3PCN - chains M and Q of the 12 polymer chains in the assembly; structure by X-ray diffraction, 2.40 A resolution.

== Chain M (and Q) ==
Name: Protocatechuate 3,4-dioxygenase
Organism: Pseudomonas putida
Notes: EC 1.13.11.3; chain Q of this document is another copy of the same molecule, construct and numbering; everything in this record applies to it too
UniProtKB: P00437 (PCXB_PSEPU); residues 301-538 here correspond to UniProt positions 1-238 (UniProt number = residue number - 300)
Chain sequence (238 residues; numbered 301 to 538; the number before each row is that of its first residue):
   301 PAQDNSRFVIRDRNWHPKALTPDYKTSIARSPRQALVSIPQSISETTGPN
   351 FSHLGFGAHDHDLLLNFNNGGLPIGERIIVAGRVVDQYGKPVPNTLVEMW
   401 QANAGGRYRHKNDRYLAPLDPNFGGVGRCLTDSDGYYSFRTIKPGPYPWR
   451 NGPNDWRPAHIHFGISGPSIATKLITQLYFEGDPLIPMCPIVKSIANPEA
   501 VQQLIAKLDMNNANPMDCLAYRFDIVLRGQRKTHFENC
Unresolved in the structure: 368-370, 537-538
Covalent attachments: beta-mercaptoethanol (BME) linked to Cys429
Ion coordination: Fe ion: Tyr408, His460, His462 (together with 2-(3,4-dihydroxyphenyl)acetic acid)
Residues lining bound ligands:
  - 2-(3,4-dihydroxyphenyl)acetic acid (DHY): Tyr324, Tyr408, Tyr447, Trp449, Arg457, His460, His462, Gln477, Ile491
  - 2-(3,4-dihydroxyphenyl)acetic acid: Tyr324, Tyr408, Tyr447, Trp449, Arg457, His460, His462, Gln477, Ile491

== How chain M and chain Q interact ==
Contacting residue pairs (16; chain M residue first):
  His361(M) - Phe535(Q)
  Asp362(M) - Phe535(Q)
  Ile379(M) - His534(Q)
  Ile379(M) - Phe535(Q)  hydrophobic
  Ser438(M) - Phe535(Q)
  Arg440(M) - Phe535(Q)
  Asn511(M) - Val309(Q)
  Asn511(M) - Tyr388(Q)
  Asn511(M) - Arg531(Q)  hydrogen bond (backbone-side chain)
  Asn512(M) - Arg531(Q)
  Asn512(M) - His534(Q)  hydrogen bond (backbone-side chain)
  Ala513(M) - Arg531(Q)  hydrogen bond (backbone-side chain)
  Asn514(M) - Arg531(Q)  hydrogen bond
  Asn514(M) - His534(Q)  hydrogen bond (side chain-backbone)
  Asn514(M) - Phe535(Q)
  Asp517(M) - Phe535(Q)
Interface residues without a listed pair, chain M (11 interface residues in all): Phe439
Interface residues without a listed pair, chain Q (6 interface residues in all): Glu536

== In short ==
The interface between chain M and chain Q involves 11 residues on one side and 6 on the other, with 5 hydrogen
bonds. Polar pairs include Asn511(M)-Arg531(Q), Asn512(M)-His534(Q) and Ala513(M)-Arg531(Q). Bound to chain M:
2-(3,4-dihydroxyphenyl)acetic acid.
Both chains are Protocatechuate 3,4-dioxygenase (Pseudomonas putida). Entry 3PCN (Structure of protocatechuate
3,4-dioxygenase complexed with 3,4-dihydroxyphenylacetate) was determined by X-ray diffraction.
